PDB entry 4KNS | X-ray diffraction, 2.20 A resolution | chains A and F of the 3 polymer chains in the assembly

Chain A (and F):
Protein: Multicopper oxidase type 1
From: Nitrosomonas europaea
Notes: chain F of this document is another copy of the same molecule, construct and numbering; everything in this record applies to it too
Reference sequence: Q82VX5 (Q82VX5_NITEU); numbering as in UniProt (aligned over 25-309)
Amino-acid sequence (285 residues; each row starts with the number of its first residue):
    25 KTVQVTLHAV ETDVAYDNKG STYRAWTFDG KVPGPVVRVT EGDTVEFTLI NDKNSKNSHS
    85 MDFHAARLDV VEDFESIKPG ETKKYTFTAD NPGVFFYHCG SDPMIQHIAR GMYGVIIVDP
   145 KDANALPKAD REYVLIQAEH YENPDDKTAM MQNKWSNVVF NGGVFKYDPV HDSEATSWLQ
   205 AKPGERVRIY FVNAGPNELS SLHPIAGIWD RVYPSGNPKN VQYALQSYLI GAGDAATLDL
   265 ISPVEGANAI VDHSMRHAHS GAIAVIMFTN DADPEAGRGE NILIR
Ion coordination: Cu ion site 1: His-83, Cys-123, His-131, Met-136; Cu ion site 2: His-88, His-122 (shared with His-277(F) of chain F); Cu ion site 3: His-277 (shared with 2 residues of chain B)
Reported in the primary citation:
  - Cu ion coordination: His-83, His-88, His-122, Cys-123, His-131, Met-136, His-277

Chain A / chain F interface:
Pairs across the interface (68; chain A residue first):
  Asp-86(A) / Ile-229(F)
  His-88(A) / His-227(F)  hydrogen bond
  His-88(A) / Gln-250(F)  hydrogen bond
  His-88(A) / His-277(F)  hydrogen bond
  Ala-90(A) / Ala-230(F)
  Ala-90(A) / Gly-231(F)
  Arg-91(A) / Ala-230(F)
  Arg-91(A) / Ile-265(F)  hydrogen bond (side chain-backbone)
  Arg-91(A) / Pro-267(F)
  Leu-92(A) / Ala-230(F)  hydrogen bond (backbone-backbone)
  Leu-92(A) / Ala-271(F)
  Leu-92(A) / Asn-272(F)
  Asp-93(A) / Glu-269(F)
  Asp-93(A) / Gly-270(F)
  Asp-93(A) / Ala-271(F)  hydrogen bond (side chain-backbone)
  Val-94(A) / Ile-229(F)  hydrophobic
  Val-94(A) / Ala-230(F)
  Val-94(A) / Ala-271(F)  hydrogen bond (backbone-backbone)
  Val-95(A) / Ala-271(F)  hydrophobic
  Phe-98(A) / Ile-229(F)  hydrophobic
  Phe-98(A) / Ala-230(F)  hydrophobic
  Asn-115(A) / Ile-232(F)
  Asn-115(A) / Ala-248(F)
  Val-118(A) / Gln-250(F)  hydrogen bond (backbone-side chain)
  Phe-119(A) / Ile-232(F)  hydrophobic
  Phe-119(A) / Gln-250(F)
  Phe-120(A) / Gln-250(F)  hydrogen bond (backbone-side chain)
  Phe-120(A) / His-277(F)
  His-122(A) / His-277(F)
  Pro-127(A) / His-283(F)
  Met-128(A) / Ile-229(F)  hydrophobic
  Met-128(A) / Met-279(F)  hydrophobic
  Ile-129(A) / Met-279(F)  hydrophobic
  Ile-129(A) / Arg-280(F)
  Ile-132(A) / Met-279(F)  hydrophobic
  Met-175(A) / Arg-280(F)  hydrogen bond (backbone-side chain)
  Met-175(A) / His-283(F)
  Gln-176(A) / Arg-280(F)
  Asn-177(A) / Arg-280(F)
  Pro-220(A) / His-277(F)
  Pro-220(A) / Ser-278(F)
  Pro-220(A) / Met-279(F)  hydrogen bond (backbone-backbone)
  Asn-221(A) / Ser-278(F)  hydrogen bond (backbone-side chain)
  Asn-221(A) / Met-279(F)
  Asn-221(A) / Arg-280(F)  hydrogen bond (side chain-backbone)
  Leu-223(A) / Leu-223(F)  hydrophobic
  Leu-223(A) / Leu-253(F)  hydrophobic
  Pro-238(A) / Leu-249(F)  hydrophobic
  Ser-239(A) / Ala-248(F)
  Ser-239(A) / Leu-249(F)
  Ser-239(A) / Gln-250(F)  hydrogen bond (side chain-backbone)
  Asn-241(A) / Ala-248(F)
  Lys-243(A) / Tyr-247(F)
  Asn-244(A) / Gln-246(F)
  Asn-244(A) / Tyr-247(F)  hydrogen bond (side chain-backbone)
  Asn-244(A) / Leu-249(F)
  Leu-253(A) / Leu-253(F)  hydrophobic
  Gly-255(A) / Ser-225(F)
  Gly-255(A) / Leu-253(F)
  Ala-256(A) / Ser-225(F)  hydrogen bond (backbone-side chain)
  Ala-256(A) / His-277(F)
  Ala-256(A) / Ser-278(F)
  Gly-257(A) / Gln-250(F)
  Gly-257(A) / Ser-251(F)  hydrogen bond (backbone-side chain)
  Gly-257(A) / His-277(F)
  Asp-258(A) / Gln-250(F)
  Asp-258(A) / Ser-251(F)
  Ala-259(A) / Gln-250(F)
Also at the interface, not in a pair above, chain A (37 interface residues in all): Met-174, Ile-254
Also at the interface, not in a pair above, chain F (29 interface residues in all): Ser-266, Val-268, Ala-273, Ser-284

Summary:
The interface between chain A and chain F involves 37 residues on one side and 29 on the other; the contacts
include 17 hydrogen bonds. Polar pairs include His-88(A)/His-227(F), His-88(A)/Gln-250(F) and
His-88(A)/His-277(F). His-83(A), Cys-123(A), His-131(A) and Met-136(A) coordinate Cu ion site 1. The paper
reports Cu ion coordination by His-83(A), His-88(A) and His-122(A) among others.
Chain A and chain F are both Multicopper oxidase type 1 (Nitrosomonas europaea); the structure, Reduced
crystal structure of the Nitrosomonas europaea copper nitrite reductase at pH 6.5, was determined by X-ray
diffraction together with 4KNT and 4KNU from the same study.
